PDB entry 2BO8 | X-ray diffraction, 2.80 A resolution | chains C and D of the 4 polymer chains in the assembly

== Chain C (and D) ==
Protein: Mannosylglycerate synthase
From: Rhodothermus marinus
Notes: EC 2.4.1.-; chain D of this document is another copy of the same molecule, construct and numbering; everything in this record applies to it too
Reference sequence: Q9RFR0 (Q9RFR0_RHOMR); numbering as in UniProt (aligned over 1-397)
Amino-acid sequence (397 residues; row label = number of the first residue in the row):
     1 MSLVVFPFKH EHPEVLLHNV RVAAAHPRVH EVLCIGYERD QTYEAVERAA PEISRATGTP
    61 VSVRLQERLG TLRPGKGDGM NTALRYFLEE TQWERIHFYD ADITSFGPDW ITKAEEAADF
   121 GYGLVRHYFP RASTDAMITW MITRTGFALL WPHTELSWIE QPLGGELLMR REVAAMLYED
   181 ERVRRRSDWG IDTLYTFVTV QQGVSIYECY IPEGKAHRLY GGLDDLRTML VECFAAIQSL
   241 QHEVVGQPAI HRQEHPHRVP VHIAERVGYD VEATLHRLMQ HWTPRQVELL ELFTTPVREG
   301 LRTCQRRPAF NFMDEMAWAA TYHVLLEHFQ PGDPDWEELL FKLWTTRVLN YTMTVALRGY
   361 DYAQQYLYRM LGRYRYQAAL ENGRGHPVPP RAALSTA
Disordered / not traced: 1, 383-397
UniProt features mapped onto this chain:
  - binding site (GDP-alpha-D-mannose): Pro7 to Glu11, Ile35, Gln66, Lys76, Asp100, Ala101, Leu163, Asp192, Arg218, Tyr220
  - binding site (a divalent metal cation): Asp102, His217
  - binding site ((R)-glycerate): Arg131, Ala136 to Thr139
  - mutagenesis: Lys9 (K9A: The catalytic efficiency is almost one order of magnitude higher than wild-type enzyme for both substrates ...), Glu11 (E11A: Results in a modest increase in the catalytic efficiency coupled with a decrease in the affinity binding value for GDP-Man), Tyr37 (Y37A: Significant increase in catalytic efficiency. The mutation has little effect on the affinity binding value for GDP-Man, however it shows an 4-fold decrease in the affinity binding value for ...), Gln66 (Q66A: Results in an increase in the catalytic efficiency (up to 72-fold) coupled with a decrease in the affinity binding for both D-glycerate and GDP-Man), Lys76 (K76A: Results in a 3-fold increase in the catalytic efficiency coupled with a decrease in affinity binding for D-glycerate and GDP-Man of 15- and 3-fold, respectively), Asp100 (D100A: Completely inactive), Asp102 (D102A: Completely inactive), Arg131 (R131A: Completely inactive), Asp135 (D135A: Results in a extremely low affinity binding value for D-glycerate (5600-fold lower than wild-type) and displays a slight increase in the catalytic efficiency (2-fold) compared with wild-type ...), Thr139 (T139A: Results in a modest decrease in the catalytic efficiency coupled with a 1500-fold decrease in the affinity binding value for D-glycerate ...), Trp189 (W189A: Results in a 3-fold increase in the catalytic efficiency coupled with a 7-fold decrease in the affinity binding for D-glycerate compared with the wild-type enzyme ...), Asp192 (D192A: Completely inactive), 4 further mutagenesis entries in UniProt
Ion coordination: Mn2+: Asp102, His217 (together with GDX)
Ligand contacts: GDX (guanosine 5'-(trihydrogen diphosphate), p'-D-mannopyranosyl ester): Pro7, Phe8, Lys9, Glu11, Ile35, Gly36, Tyr37, Gln66, Gly75, Lys76, Gly79, Asp100, Ala101, Asp102, Leu163, Gly164, Gly165, Trp189, Asp192, Lys215, His217, Arg218, Tyr220, Met229, Cys233

== Interface between chain C and chain D ==
Residue-residue contacts (37):
  Ala264(C) - Arg358(D)
  Glu265(C) - Arg358(D)  hydrogen bond (backbone-side chain)
  Glu265(C) - Tyr362(D)
  Val267(C) - Met353(D)
  Val267(C) - Leu357(D)  hydrophobic
  Val267(C) - Arg358(D)
  Asp270(C) - Asn311(D)  hydrogen bond
  Val271(C) - Met353(D)  hydrophobic
  Glu272(C) - Arg307(D)  salt bridge
  Glu272(C) - Pro308(D)
  Glu272(C) - Ala309(D)
  Glu272(C) - Phe310(D)  hydrogen bond (side chain-backbone)
  Glu272(C) - Asn311(D)  hydrogen bond (side chain-backbone)
  Leu275(C) - Leu275(D)  hydrophobic
  Leu275(C) - Phe310(D)  hydrophobic
  His276(C) - Arg307(D)  hydrogen bond
  Met279(C) - Arg306(D)
  Arg306(C) - Met279(D)
  Arg307(C) - Glu272(D)  salt bridge
  Arg307(C) - His276(D)  hydrogen bond
  Pro308(C) - Glu272(D)
  Pro308(C) - Pro308(D)  hydrophobic
  Ala309(C) - Glu272(D)
  Phe310(C) - Glu272(D)  hydrogen bond (backbone-side chain)
  Phe310(C) - Leu275(D)  hydrophobic
  Asn311(C) - Asp270(D)  hydrogen bond
  Asn311(C) - Glu272(D)  hydrogen bond (backbone-side chain)
  Thr352(C) - Leu357(D)
  Met353(C) - Val267(D)
  Met353(C) - Val271(D)  hydrophobic
  Met353(C) - Met353(D)  hydrophobic
  Leu357(C) - Val267(D)  hydrophobic
  Leu357(C) - Thr352(D)
  Leu357(C) - Leu357(D)  hydrophobic
  Arg358(C) - Glu265(D)  hydrogen bond (side chain-backbone)
  Arg358(C) - Val267(D)
  Tyr362(C) - Glu265(D)
Also at the interface, not in a pair above, chain C (23 interface residues in all): Thr354, Ala356, Asp361
Also at the interface, not in a pair above, chain D (24 interface residues in all): Ala264, Arg266, Thr354, Ala356, Asp361

== Summary ==
23 residues of chain C face 24 of chain D across their interface, with 10 hydrogen bonds and 2 salt bridges.
Among the polar pairs are Glu272(C)-Arg307(D), Glu265(C)-Arg358(D) and Asp270(C)-Asn311(D). Bound to chain C:
compound GDX.
Both chains are Mannosylglycerate synthase (Rhodothermus marinus). Entry 2BO8 (Dissection of mannosylglycerate
synthase: an archetypal mannosyltransferase) was determined by X-ray diffraction together with 2BO4 and 2BO6
from the same study.
